PDB entry 2I0T | X-ray diffraction, 1.35 A resolution | chains A and B of the 4 polymer chains in the assembly

Chain A (and B):
Molecule: Aromatic amine dehydrogenase
From: Alcaligenes faecalis
Notes: EC 1.4.99.4; chain B of this document is another copy of the same molecule, construct and numbering; everything in this record applies to it too
Reference sequence: P84888 (AAUB_ALCFA); residues 73-432 here correspond to UniProt positions 30-389 (UniProt number = residue number - 43)
Chain sequence (361 residues; each row starts with the number of its first residue):
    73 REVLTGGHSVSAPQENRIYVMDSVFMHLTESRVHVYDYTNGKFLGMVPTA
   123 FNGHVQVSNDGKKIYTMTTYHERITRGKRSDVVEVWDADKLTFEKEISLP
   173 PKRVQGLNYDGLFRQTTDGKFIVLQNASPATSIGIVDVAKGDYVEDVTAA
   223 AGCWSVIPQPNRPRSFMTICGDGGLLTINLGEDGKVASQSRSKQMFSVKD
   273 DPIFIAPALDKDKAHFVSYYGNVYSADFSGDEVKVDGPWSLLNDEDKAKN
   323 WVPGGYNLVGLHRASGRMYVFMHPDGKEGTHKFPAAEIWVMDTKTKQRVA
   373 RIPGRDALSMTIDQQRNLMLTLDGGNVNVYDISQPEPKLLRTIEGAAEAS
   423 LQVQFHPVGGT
Disordered / not traced: 73, 433 (chain B: fully traced)
Cystine bridges: Cys-225/Cys-242
Residues lining bound ligands: 2-phenyl-ethanol (PEL): Phe-97, Leu-100, Gly-178, Leu-179

How chain A and chain B interact:
Pairs across the interface - 32 pairs, chain A then chain B:
  Val-96(A) with His-99(B)
  Met-98(A) with Glu-102(B)
  His-99(A) with Val-96(B); Glu-102(B), salt bridge; Arg-104(B); Glu-420(B), salt bridge
  Leu-100(A) with Glu-102(B), hydrogen bond (backbone-side chain)
  Thr-101(A) with Glu-102(B), hydrogen bond
  Glu-102(A) with Met-98(B); His-99(B), salt bridge; Leu-100(B), hydrogen bond (side chain-backbone); Thr-101(B), hydrogen bond
  Arg-104(A) with His-99(B)
  Pro-120(A) with Thr-147(B)
  Ala-122(A) with Ile-146(B), hydrophobic
  Tyr-142(A) with Arg-145(B); Ile-146(B), hydrophobic
  Arg-145(A) with Tyr-142(B); Ser-152(B); Glu-168(B), salt bridge
  Ile-146(A) with Ala-122(B), hydrophobic; Tyr-142(B), hydrophobic
  Thr-147(A) with Pro-120(B)
  Arg-148(A) with Glu-156(B), salt bridge; Phe-165(B); Glu-168(B), salt bridge
  Ser-152(A) with Arg-145(B)
  Glu-156(A) with Arg-148(B), salt bridge
  Phe-165(A) with Arg-148(B)
  Glu-168(A) with Arg-145(B), salt bridge; Arg-148(B), salt bridge
  Glu-420(A) with His-99(B), salt bridge
Also at the interface, not in a pair above, chain A (20 interface residues in all): Glu-144
Also at the interface, not in a pair above, chain B (20 interface residues in all): Glu-144

In short:
Chain A and chain B each contribute 20 residues to their interface, with 4 hydrogen bonds and 10 salt bridges.
Among the polar pairs are His-99(A)/Glu-102(B), His-99(A)/Glu-420(B) and Arg-145(A)/Glu-168(B). Bound to chain
A: 2-phenyl-ethanol.
Both chains are Aromatic amine dehydrogenase (Alcaligenes faecalis). Entry 2I0T (Crystal structure of
phenylacetaldehyde derived R-carbinolamine adduct of aromatic amine dehydrogenase) was determined by X-ray
diffraction, deposited together with 2I0R, 2I0S, 2OIZ, 2OJY, 2OK4 and 2OK6.
